Entry 8FYC (electron microscopy, 4.10 A resolution (low resolution: residue-level contacts below are approximate; hydrogen-bond / salt-bridge calls are withheld)); this record covers chains B and C of the 11 polymer chains in the assembly.

# Chain B (and C)
Molecule: Cas1
Notes: chain C of this document is another copy of the same molecule, construct and numbering; everything in this record applies to it too
Sequence (311 residues; row label = number of the first residue in the row):
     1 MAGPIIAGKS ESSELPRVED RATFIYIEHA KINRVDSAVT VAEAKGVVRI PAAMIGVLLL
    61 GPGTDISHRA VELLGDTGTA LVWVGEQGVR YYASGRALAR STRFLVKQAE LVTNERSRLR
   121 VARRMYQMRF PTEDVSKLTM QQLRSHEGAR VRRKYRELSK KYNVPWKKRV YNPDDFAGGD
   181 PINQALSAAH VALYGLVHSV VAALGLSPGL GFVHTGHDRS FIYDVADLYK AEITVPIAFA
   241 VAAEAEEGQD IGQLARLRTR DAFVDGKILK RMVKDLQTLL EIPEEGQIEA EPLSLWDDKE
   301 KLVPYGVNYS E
Disordered / not traced: 1-19 (chain C: 1)

# Chain B / chain C interface
Pairs across the interface (104):
  Leu-60(B) with His-68(C)
  Gly-61(B) with His-68(C)
  Pro-62(B) with His-68(C)
  Gly-63(B) with His-68(C); Arg-69(C)
  Thr-64(B) with Ser-67(C); His-68(C)
  Asp-65(B) with Asp-65(C); Ile-66(C); Ser-67(C)
  Ile-66(B) with Thr-64(C); Asp-65(C); Ile-66(C)
  Ser-67(B) with Thr-64(C); Asp-65(C)
  His-68(B) with Leu-60(C); Gly-61(C); Pro-62(C); Gly-63(C); Thr-64(C); Asp-65(C); Trp-83(C); Gly-85(C)
  Val-71(B) with Trp-83(C); Tyr-91(C)
  Glu-72(B) with Glu-86(C); Gln-87(C); Arg-90(C)
  Gly-75(B) with Arg-90(C); Tyr-91(C)
  Asp-76(B) with Arg-90(C)
  Thr-79(B) with Tyr-91(C)
  Ala-80(B) with Tyr-91(C)
  Leu-81(B) with Tyr-91(C)
  Trp-83(B) with Val-71(C)
  Val-84(B) with His-68(C)
  Tyr-91(B) with Ser-94(C)
  Tyr-92(B) with His-68(C); Glu-72(C); Gly-95(C)
  Ala-93(B) with Ser-94(C); Gly-95(C)
  Ser-94(B) with Ala-93(C); Ser-94(C)
  Gly-95(B) with Tyr-92(C); Ala-93(C); Arg-219(C)
  Arg-96(B) with Tyr-91(C); Tyr-92(C); Asp-218(C); Arg-219(C)
  Ala-97(B) with Asp-218(C)
  Arg-100(B) with His-217(C); Asp-218(C)
  Thr-102(B) with Gly-209(C)
  Thr-113(B) with Ala-109(C); Glu-110(C); Thr-113(C)
  Glu-115(B) with Trp-296(C); Asp-298(C)
  Arg-118(B) with Trp-296(C)
  Leu-119(B) with Trp-296(C)
  Met-140(B) with Trp-296(C); Asp-297(C); Asp-298(C)
  Arg-144(B) with Trp-296(C); Asp-297(C); Val-303(C); Tyr-309(C)
  Ser-145(B) with Tyr-309(C); Ser-310(C)
  Gly-148(B) with Asn-308(C); Ser-310(C)
  Ala-149(B) with Ser-310(C)
  Val-151(B) with Asn-308(C)
  Arg-152(B) with Asn-308(C); Ser-310(C); Glu-311(C)
  Gly-209(B) with Leu-105(C)
  Leu-210(B) with Leu-105(C); Ala-109(C)
  Phe-212(B) with Trp-296(C)
  Val-213(B) with Ser-294(C); Leu-295(C); Trp-296(C)
  His-214(B) with Leu-293(C); Ser-294(C); Leu-295(C)
  Thr-215(B) with Pro-292(C); Leu-293(C); Ser-294(C); Trp-296(C)
  Gly-216(B) with Arg-100(C); Thr-102(C); Pro-292(C)
  His-217(B) with Thr-102(C); Pro-292(C); Leu-293(C)
  Asp-218(B) with Ala-97(C); Ala-99(C); Ser-101(C); Thr-102(C)
  Arg-219(B) with Arg-96(C)
  Tyr-223(B) with Leu-293(C)
Interface residues without a listed pair, chain B (57 interface residues in all): Leu-74, Ser-101, Leu-105, Ala-109, Glu-110, Gln-141, Tyr-171, Asp-174
Interface residues without a listed pair, chain C (57 interface residues in all): Ala-2, Gly-3, Pro-4, Val-84, Leu-210, Gly-216, Lys-299, Leu-302, Gly-306

# Summary
Chain B and chain C each contribute 57 residues to their interface.
Chain B and chain C are both Cas1; the structure, Cryo-EM structure of Cas1:Cas2-DEDDh:half-site integration
complex linear CRISPR repeat conformation, was determined by electron microscopy, deposited together with
8FY9, 8FYA, 8FYB and 8FYD.
